3RL8 - chains B and C of the 6 polymer chains in the assembly; structure by X-ray diffraction, 2.20 A resolution.

== Chain B (and C) ==
Protein: Disks large homolog 1
From: Homo sapiens
Notes: chain C of this document is another copy of the same molecule, construct and numbering; everything in this record applies to it too
Reference sequence: Q12959 (DLG1_HUMAN); residue numbers follow UniProt; this construct covers 315-410
Sequence (105 residues; numbered 306 to 410; the number before each row is that of its first residue):
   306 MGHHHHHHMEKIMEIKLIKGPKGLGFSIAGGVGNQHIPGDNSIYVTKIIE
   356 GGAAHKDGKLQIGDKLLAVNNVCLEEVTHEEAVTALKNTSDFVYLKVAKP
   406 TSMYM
Unresolved in the structure: 306-315, 406-410 (chain C: 306-315)
Differences from the reference sequence: expression tag (306-314)
Swiss-Prot annotation at these positions:
  - modified residue: Tyr-399 (Phosphotyrosine)
What the authors report for this chain:
  - mutagenesis - Q340P (Kd 9.80 uM): decreased binding to APC-C11
  - specificity-determining residues: Gln-340

== Interface between chain B and chain C ==
Contacting residue pairs - 6 pairs, chain B then chain C:
  Thr-394(B) with Asn-339(C)
  Ser-395(B) with Asn-339(C); Gln-340(C)
  Phe-397(B) with Gln-340(C); His-341(C); Pro-343(C)
Also at the interface, not in a pair above, chain B (5 interface residues in all): Asn-393, Asp-396
Also at the interface, not in a pair above, chain C (6 interface residues in all): Gly-338, Ile-342

== Summary ==
The interface between chain B and chain C involves 5 residues on one side and 6 on the other. From the paper:
Q340P of chain B reduces binding to APC-C11; the specificity determinant Gln-340(B).
Chain B and chain C are both Disks large homolog 1 (Homo sapiens); the structure, Crystal structure of
hDLG1-PDZ2 complexed with APC, was determined by X-ray diffraction (same publication as 3RL7).
